6QIB - chains A and T of the 3 polymer chains in the assembly; structure by X-ray diffraction, 2.80 A resolution.

# Chain A
Molecule: DNA polymerase epsilon catalytic subunit A
Organism: Saccharomyces cerevisiae
Notes: EC 2.7.7.7
UniProt: P21951 (DPOE_YEAST); numbering as in UniProt (aligned over 1-1187)
Amino-acid sequence (1192 residues; row label = number of the first residue in the row; numbers below 1 keep their minus sign (Gly-4 is residue -4)):
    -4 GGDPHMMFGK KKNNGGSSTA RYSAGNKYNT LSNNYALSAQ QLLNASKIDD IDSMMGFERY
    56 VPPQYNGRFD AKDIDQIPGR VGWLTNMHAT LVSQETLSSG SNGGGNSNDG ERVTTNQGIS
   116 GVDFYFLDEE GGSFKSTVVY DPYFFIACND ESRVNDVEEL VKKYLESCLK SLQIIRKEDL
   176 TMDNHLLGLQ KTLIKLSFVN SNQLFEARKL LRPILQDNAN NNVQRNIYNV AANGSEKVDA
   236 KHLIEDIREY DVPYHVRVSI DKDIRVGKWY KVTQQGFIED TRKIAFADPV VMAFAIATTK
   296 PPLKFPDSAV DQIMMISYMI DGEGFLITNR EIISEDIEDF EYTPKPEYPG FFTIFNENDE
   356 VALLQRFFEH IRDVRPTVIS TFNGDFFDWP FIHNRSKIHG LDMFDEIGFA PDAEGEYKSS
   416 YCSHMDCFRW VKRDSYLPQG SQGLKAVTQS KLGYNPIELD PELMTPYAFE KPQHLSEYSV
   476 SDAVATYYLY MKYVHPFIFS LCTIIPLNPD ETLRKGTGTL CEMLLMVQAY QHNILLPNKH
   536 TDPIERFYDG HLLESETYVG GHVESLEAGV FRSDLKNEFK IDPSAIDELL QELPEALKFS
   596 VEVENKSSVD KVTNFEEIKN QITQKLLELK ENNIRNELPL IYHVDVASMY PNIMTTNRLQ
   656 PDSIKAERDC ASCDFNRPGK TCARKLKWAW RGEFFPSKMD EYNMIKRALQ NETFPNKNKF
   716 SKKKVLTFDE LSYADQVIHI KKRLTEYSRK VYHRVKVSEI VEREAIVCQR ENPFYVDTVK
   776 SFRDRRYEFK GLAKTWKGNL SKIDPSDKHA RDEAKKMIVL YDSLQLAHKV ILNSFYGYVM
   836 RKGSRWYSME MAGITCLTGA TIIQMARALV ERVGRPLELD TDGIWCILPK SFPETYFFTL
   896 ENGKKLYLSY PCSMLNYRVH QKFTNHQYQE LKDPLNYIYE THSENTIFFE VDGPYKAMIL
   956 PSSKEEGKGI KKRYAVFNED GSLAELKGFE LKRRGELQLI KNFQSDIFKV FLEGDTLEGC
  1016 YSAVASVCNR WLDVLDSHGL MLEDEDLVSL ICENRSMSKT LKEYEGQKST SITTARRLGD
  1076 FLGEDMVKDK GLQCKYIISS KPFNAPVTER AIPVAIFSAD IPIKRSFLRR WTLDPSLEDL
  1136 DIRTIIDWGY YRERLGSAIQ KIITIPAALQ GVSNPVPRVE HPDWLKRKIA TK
Unresolved in the structure: -4 to 30, 91-111, 226-232, 713-716, 1186-1187
Differences from the reference sequence: expression tag (-4 to 0); engineered mutation Ala290 (Asp in P21951), Ala292 (Glu in P21951)
Curated features (UniProtKB/Swiss-Prot):
  - mutagenesis: Met644 (M644G: Increases rates of C-to-A transversion substitutions; M644I: In POL2-9; temperature-sensitive mutant), Pro710 (P710S: In POL2-18; temperature-sensitive mutant)
Ion coordination: Ca2+: Asp640, Val641, Asp877 (together with 2'-deoxyadenosine 5'-triphosphate); 4Fe-4S cluster Fe: Cys665, Cys668, Cys677, Cys763
Ligand contacts:
  - 2'-deoxyadenosine 5'-triphosphate (DTP): Tyr431, Asp640, Val641, Ala642, Ser643, Met644, Tyr645, Pro646, Arg781, Lys785, Lys824, Val825, Asn828, Tyr831, Thr876, Asp877
  - 4Fe-4S cluster (SF4): Asp664, Cys665, Cys668, Phe670, Asn671, Lys675, Cys677, Ala678, Ile761, Cys763, Arg765
What the authors report for this chain:
  - 4Fe-4S cluster coordination: Cys665, Cys668, Cys677, Cys763
  - conformationally variable residues (order/disorder transition): Ala666 to Lys675
  - mutagenesis - C665S/C668S: abolished binding to 4Fe-4S cluster
  - mutagenesis - C665S/C668S: decreased catalytic activity

# Chain T
Molecule: Template16
Sequence (16 nucleotides; each row starts with the number of its first residue):
     1 CTCTTGAACG CGGTTA
Unresolved in the structure: 1

# How chain A and chain T interact
Contacting residue pairs (53):
  Lys510(A) - DT4(T)  phosphate contact
  Gly511(A) - DT4(T)  hydrogen bond to the phosphate
  Gly511(A) - DT5(T)  phosphate contact
  Thr512(A) - DT5(T)  hydrogen bond to the phosphate
  Gly513(A) - DT5(T)  hydrogen bond to the phosphate
  Thr514(A) - DT4(T)  hydrogen bond to the phosphate
  Thr514(A) - DT5(T)  hydrogen bond to the phosphate
  Lys534(A) - DT4(T)  base contact
  Thr552(A) - DA7(T)  phosphate contact
  Tyr553(A) - DG6(T)  sugar contact
  Tyr553(A) - DA7(T)  phosphate contact
  Tyr553(A) - DA8(T)  phosphate contact
  Val554(A) - DA8(T)  phosphate contact
  Gly555(A) - DA7(T)  hydrogen bond to the phosphate
  Gly555(A) - DA8(T)  hydrogen bond to the phosphate
  Gly556(A) - DA8(T)  sugar contact
  Val558(A) - DA8(T)  phosphate contact
  Val558(A) - DC9(T)  phosphate contact
  Arg686(A) - DA8(T)  salt bridge to the phosphate
  Val825(A) - DT5(T)  base contact
  Asn828(A) - DT5(T)  base contact
  Ser829(A) - DT5(T)  hydrogen bond to the base
  Gly832(A) - DT5(T)  base contact
  Gly832(A) - DG6(T)  sugar contact
  Tyr833(A) - DT5(T)  sugar contact
  Met835(A) - DG6(T)  sugar contact
  Arg836(A) - DT4(T)  salt bridge to the phosphate
  Arg836(A) - DT5(T)  salt bridge to the phosphate
  Lys837(A) - DT4(T)  hydrogen bond to the base
  Gly838(A) - DT4(T)  base contact
  Lys963(A) - DG10(T)  salt bridge to the phosphate
  Ile965(A) - DG10(T)  phosphate contact
  Lys966(A) - DC9(T)  salt bridge to the phosphate
  Lys966(A) - DG10(T)  hydrogen bond to the phosphate
  Lys967(A) - DA8(T)  base contact
  Lys967(A) - DC9(T)  sugar contact
  Arg968(A) - DG10(T)  hydrogen bond to the phosphate
  Arg968(A) - DC11(T)  sugar contact
  Glu985(A) - DC11(T)  sugar contact
  Arg988(A) - DG10(T)  base contact
  Lys1063(A) - DT14(T)  phosphate contact
  Lys1063(A) - DT15(T)  salt bridge to the phosphate
  Thr1065(A) - DG13(T)  phosphate contact
  Pro1101(A) - DT14(T)  phosphate contact
  Val1102(A) - DG13(T)  phosphate contact
  Val1102(A) - DT14(T)  hydrogen bond to the phosphate
  Thr1103(A) - DG13(T)  hydrogen bond to the phosphate
  Thr1103(A) - DT14(T)  hydrogen bond to the phosphate
  Tyr1145(A) - DG12(T)  phosphate contact
  Tyr1145(A) - DG13(T)  hydrogen bond to the phosphate
  Arg1149(A) - DG12(T)  sugar contact
  Lys1156(A) - DC11(T)  salt bridge to the phosphate
  Lys1156(A) - DG12(T)  salt bridge to the phosphate
Other interface residues (no listed pair), chain A (42 interface residues in all): Arg509, Arg744, Tyr831, Gly964, Ser1152
Other interface residues (no listed pair), chain T (14 interface residues in all): DC3, DA16

# In short
The interface between chain A and chain T involves 42 residues on one side and 14 on the other; the contacts
include 15 hydrogen bonds and 8 salt bridges. Among the polar pairs are Ser829(A)-DT5(T), Lys837(A)-DT4(T) and
Gly511(A)-DT4(T). From the paper: C665S/C668S of chain A abolish binding to 4Fe-4S cluster; 4Fe-4S cluster
coordination by Cys665(A), Cys668(A) and Cys677(A) among others.
Here chain A is DNA polymerase epsilon catalytic subunit A (Saccharomyces cerevisiae) and chain T is
Template16. Entry 6QIB (The crystal structure of Pol2CORE in complex with DNA and an incoming nucleotide,
carrying an Fe-S ...) was determined by X-ray diffraction (same publication as 6H1V).
